Entry 7Z11 (electron microscopy, 3.20 A resolution); this record covers chains E and F of the 7 polymer chains in the assembly.

Chain E (and F):
Name: ATPase family gene 2 protein
Organism: Saccharomyces cerevisiae S288C
Notes: EC 3.6.4.10; chain F of this document is another copy of the same molecule, construct and numbering; everything in this record applies to it too
UniProt: P32794 (AFG2_YEAST); numbering as in UniProt (aligned over 1-780)
Sequence (780 residues; each row starts with the number of its first residue):
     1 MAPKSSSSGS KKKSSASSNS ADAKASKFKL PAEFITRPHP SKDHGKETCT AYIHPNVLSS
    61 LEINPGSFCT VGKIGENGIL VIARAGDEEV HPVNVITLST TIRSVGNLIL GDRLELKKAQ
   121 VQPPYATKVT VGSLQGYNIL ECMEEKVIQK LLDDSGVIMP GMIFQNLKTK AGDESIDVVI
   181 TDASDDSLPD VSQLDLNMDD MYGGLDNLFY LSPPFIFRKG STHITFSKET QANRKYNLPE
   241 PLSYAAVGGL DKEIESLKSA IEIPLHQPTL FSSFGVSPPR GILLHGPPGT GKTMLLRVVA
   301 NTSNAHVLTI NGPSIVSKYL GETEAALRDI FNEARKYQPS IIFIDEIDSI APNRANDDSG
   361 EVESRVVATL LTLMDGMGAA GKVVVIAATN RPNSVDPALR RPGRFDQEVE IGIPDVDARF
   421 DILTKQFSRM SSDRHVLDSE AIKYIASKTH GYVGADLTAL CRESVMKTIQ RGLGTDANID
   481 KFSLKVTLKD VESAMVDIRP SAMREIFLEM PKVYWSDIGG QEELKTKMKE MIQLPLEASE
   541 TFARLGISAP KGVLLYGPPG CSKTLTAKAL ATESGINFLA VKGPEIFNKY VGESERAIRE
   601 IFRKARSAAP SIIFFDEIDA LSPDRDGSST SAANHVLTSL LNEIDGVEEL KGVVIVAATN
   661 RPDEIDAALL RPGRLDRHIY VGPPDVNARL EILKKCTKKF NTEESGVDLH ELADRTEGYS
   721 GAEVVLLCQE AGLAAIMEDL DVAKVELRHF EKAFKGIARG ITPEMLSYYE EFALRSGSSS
Not modelled in the structure: 1-26, 187-206 (chain F: 1-26, 187-206, 775-780)
Small-molecule neighbours: ATP-gamma-S (AGS; phosphothiophosphoric acid-adenylate ester): Ala246, Val247, Gly248, Gly249, Leu250, Pro287, Pro288, Gly289, Thr290, Gly291, Lys292, Thr293, Met294, Asp345, Asn390, Ile422, Val453, Gly454, Ala455, Thr458
Curated features (UniProtKB/Swiss-Prot):
  - binding site (ATP): Gly286 to Thr293, Gly557 to Thr564
From the paper describing this entry:
  - binding site for peptide substrate: Tyr319, Tyr590
  - self-association interface (contacts with another copy of this molecule): Thr269 to Ser273

Interface between chain E and chain F:
Residue-residue contacts (44):
  Asn77(E) - Ala379(F)
  Arg234(E) - Ser272(F)
  Arg234(E) - Phe274(F)
  Arg234(E) - Gly275(F)
  Lys235(E) - Ser272(F)
  Tyr236(E) - Gly378(F)
  Asn237(E) - Ser272(F)  hydrogen bond (side chain-backbone)
  Asn237(E) - Met377(F)
  Asn237(E) - Gly378(F)
  Pro313(E) - Ser364(F)
  Asp357(E) - Asn356(F)  hydrogen bond
  Asp358(E) - Asn356(F)
  Met430(E) - Phe274(F)
  Met430(E) - Val276(F)  hydrophobic
  Asp433(E) - Phe274(F)
  Arg462(E) - Ser277(F)  hydrogen bond (side chain-backbone)
  Arg462(E) - Pro278(F)  hydrogen bond (side chain-backbone)
  Arg462(E) - Pro279(F)
  Arg462(E) - Asp406(F)  salt bridge
  Met466(E) - Pro279(F)  hydrophobic
  Ile469(E) - Ile263(F)  hydrophobic
  Ile469(E) - Gln267(F)
  Ile469(E) - Phe271(F)  hydrophobic
  Gln470(E) - Ser259(F)  hydrogen bond
  Lys481(E) - Leu270(F)  hydrogen bond (side chain-backbone)
  Lys481(E) - Phe274(F)
  Phe482(E) - Leu270(F)  hydrophobic
  Phe482(E) - Ser273(F)
  Asn588(E) - Asp626(F)  hydrogen bond
  Lys589(E) - Thr630(F)
  Glu617(E) - Arg671(F)  salt bridge
  Lys699(E) - Arg544(F)
  Phe700(E) - Leu545(F)
  Gln729(E) - Ile547(F)
  Gln729(E) - Ser548(F)  hydrogen bond
  Gly732(E) - Ile547(F)
  Leu733(E) - Ile547(F)  hydrophobic
  Ile736(E) - Leu534(F)  hydrophobic
  Ile736(E) - Thr541(F)
  Ile736(E) - Phe542(F)  hydrophobic
  Met737(E) - Glu530(F)
  Met737(E) - Leu534(F)  hydrophobic
  Asp741(E) - Arg544(F)  salt bridge
  Val742(E) - Arg544(F)
Interface residues without a listed pair, chain E (35 interface residues in all): Pro288, Lys318, Glu463, Val465, Leu473, Leu484, Ala632
Interface residues without a listed pair, chain F (40 interface residues in all): Tyr319, Leu320, Asp357, Arg401, Pro402, Gly403, Ala538, Gly546, Gly627, Asn634

In short:
35 residues of chain E face 40 of chain F across their interface; the contacts include 8 hydrogen bonds and 3
salt bridges. Polar pairs include Arg462(E)-Asp406(F), Glu617(E)-Arg671(F) and Asp741(E)-Arg544(F). Ligands of
chain E: ATP-gamma-S. The paper reports a binding site for peptide substrate at Tyr319(E) and Tyr590(E); a
self-association interface involving Thr269(E).
Both chains are ATPase family gene 2 protein (Saccharomyces cerevisiae S288C). Entry 7Z11 (Structure of
substrate bound DRG1 (AFG2)) was determined by electron microscopy.
